PDB entry 3VPB | X-ray diffraction, 1.80 A resolution | chains B and F of the 6 polymer chains in the assembly

Chain B:
Name: Putative acetylornithine deacetylase
Organism: Sulfolobus tokodaii
Notes: EC 3.5.1.16
UniProt: Q970U6 (Q970U6_SULTO); residues 1-282 here = UniProt positions 1-282
Sequence (282 residues; row label = number of the first residue in the row):
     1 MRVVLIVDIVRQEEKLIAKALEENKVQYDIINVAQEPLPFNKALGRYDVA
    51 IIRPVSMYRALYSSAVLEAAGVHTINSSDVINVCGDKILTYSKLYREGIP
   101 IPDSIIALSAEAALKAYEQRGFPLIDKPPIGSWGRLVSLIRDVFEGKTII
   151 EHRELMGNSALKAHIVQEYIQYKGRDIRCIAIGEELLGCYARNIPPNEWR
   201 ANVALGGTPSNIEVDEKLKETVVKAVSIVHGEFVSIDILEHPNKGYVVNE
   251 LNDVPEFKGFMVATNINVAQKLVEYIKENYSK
Cystine bridges: C179-C189
Bound ions: Mg2+: D237, E250 (together with ADP, sulfate ion); Zn2+: E250, N252 (together with ADP, sulfate ion)
Ligand contacts:
  - ADP (adenosine-5'-diphosphate): K87, P102, I125, K127, G131, S132, W133, G134, R135, V137, Q167, E168, Y169, I170, Q171, D176, R192, W199, R200, A201, N202, D237, L239, N249, E250, N252
  - glutamic acid (GLU): W133, R178, Y190, R192, N202, V203, A204, E256, F257, K258, G259, F260
Swiss-Prot annotation at these positions:
  - motif: G259, F260 (GF motif that is essential for ArgX substrate specificity)
  - binding site (ATP): K87, K127, G131 to V137, Q167 to R178, N202
  - binding site (substrate): R192, V203, A204, E256 to F260
  - binding site (Mg(2+)): D237, E250, N252

Chain F:
Name: Alpha-aminoadipate carrier protein lysW
Organism: Sulfolobus tokodaii
UniProt: Q976J8 (LYSW_SULTO); numbering as in UniProt (aligned over 1-56)
Sequence (56 residues; each row starts with the number of its first residue):
     1 MVVLKCPVCNGDVNVPDDALPGEIVEHECGAQLEVYNDHGRLALRLAEQV
    51 GEDWGE
Bound ions: Zn2+: C6, C9, H27, C29
Swiss-Prot annotation at these positions:
  - zinc finger: M1 to E34 (TFIIB-type)
  - motif: V50 (EDWGE)
  - binding site (Zn(2+)): C6, C9, H27, C29
  - modified residue: E56 (5-glutamyl 2-aminoadipic acid)

How chain B and chain F interact:
Pairs across the interface (39):
  D8(B) - E34(F)
  I9(B) - G22(F)
  I9(B) - I24(F)  hydrophobic
  I9(B) - E34(F)
  I9(B) - W54(F)  hydrophobic
  V10(B) - P21(F)
  V10(B) - G22(F)  hydrogen bond (backbone-backbone)
  V10(B) - E23(F)
  K15(B) - D18(F)  salt bridge
  K15(B) - E23(F)
  Q35(B) - R45(F)  hydrogen bond
  V55(B) - D53(F)
  V55(B) - W54(F)
  V55(B) - G55(F)  hydrogen bond (backbone-backbone)
  S56(B) - D53(F)  hydrogen bond
  S56(B) - W54(F)
  M57(B) - D53(F)  hydrogen bond (backbone-backbone)
  Y58(B) - E52(F)
  Y58(B) - D53(F)  hydrogen bond (backbone-side chain)
  R59(B) - E48(F)  salt bridge
  G131(B) - E52(F)
  S132(B) - W54(F)
  S132(B) - G55(F)
  S132(B) - E56(F)  hydrogen bond (side chain-backbone)
  W133(B) - W54(F)  hydrophobic
  W133(B) - G55(F)
  R135(B) - G51(F)
  R135(B) - E52(F)  hydrogen bond (side chain-backbone)
  R135(B) - D53(F)
  R135(B) - W54(F)  hydrogen bond (side chain-backbone)
  N158(B) - E52(F)  hydrogen bond
  L161(B) - E52(F)
  R178(B) - E56(F)  salt bridge
  S235(B) - E56(F)  hydrogen bond
  N252(B) - E56(F)
  D253(B) - E56(F)  hydrogen bond (backbone-backbone)
  V254(B) - E56(F)  hydrogen bond (backbone-backbone)
  P255(B) - E56(F)
  E256(B) - E56(F)  hydrogen bond (backbone-side chain)
Other interface residues (no listed pair), chain B (27 interface residues in all): R11, I30, N32, I130
Other interface residues (no listed pair), chain F (17 interface residues in all): L20, Y36, V50

Overview:
27 residues of chain B and 17 residues of chain F are in contact; the contacts include 14 hydrogen bonds and 3
salt bridges. Among the polar pairs are K15(B)-D18(F), R59(B)-E48(F) and R178(B)-E56(F). Chain B binds ADP and
glutamic acid.
Chain B is Putative acetylornithine deacetylase and chain F is Alpha-aminoadipate carrier protein lysW, both
from Sulfolobus tokodaii; the structure, ArgX from Sulfolobus tokodaii complexed with
LysW/Glu/ADP/Mg/Zn/Sulfate, was determined by X-ray diffraction, deposited together with 3VPC and 3VPD.
